PDB entry 2WLC | X-ray diffraction, 1.95 A resolution | chain A

# Chain A
Name: Polysialic acid O-acetyltransferase
Organism: Neisseria meningitidis serogroup y
Reference sequence: Q93S40 (Q93S40_NEIME); residues 1-215 here = UniProt positions 1-215
Amino-acid sequence (215 residues; each row starts with the number of its first residue):
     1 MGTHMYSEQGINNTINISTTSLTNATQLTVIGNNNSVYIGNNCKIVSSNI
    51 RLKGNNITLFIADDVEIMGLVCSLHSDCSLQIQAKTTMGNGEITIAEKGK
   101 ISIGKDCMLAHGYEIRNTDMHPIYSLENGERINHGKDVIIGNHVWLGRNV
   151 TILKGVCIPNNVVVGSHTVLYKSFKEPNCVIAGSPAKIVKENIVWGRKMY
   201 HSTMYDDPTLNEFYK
Unresolved in the structure: 1-3, 215
Sequence notes: engineered mutation Ile67 (Asn in Q93S40)
Swiss-Prot annotation at these positions:
  - binding site (acetyl-CoA): Asp119 to His121, Arg148, Lys154, Ser166, Tyr171, Lys172, Lys190
  - mutagenesis: His121 (H121A: Reduces activity 50-fold), Trp145 (W145A: Reduces activity 56-fold), Tyr171 (Y171A: Reduces activity 48-fold)
What the authors report for this chain:
  - mutagenesis - H121A, W145A, Y171A: decreased catalytic activity
  - catalytic residues: His121, Trp145, Arg197 (proposed by the authors, not directly observed)

# Overview
From UniProt: 9 acetyl-CoA-binding residues and 3 mutagenesis sites. From the paper: catalytic residues
His121, Trp145 and Arg197; H121A, W145A and Y171A reduce catalytic activity.
Chain A is Polysialic acid O-acetyltransferase (Neisseria meningitidis serogroup y); the structure,
Crystallographic analysis of the polysialic acid O-acetyltransferase OatWY, was determined by X-ray
diffraction, deposited together with 2WLD, 2WLE, 2WLF and 2WLG.
